PDB entry 1U8B | X-ray diffraction, 2.10 A resolution | chains E and A of the 5 polymer chains in the assembly

[Chain E]
Molecule: 13-nt DNA strand
Sequence (13 nucleotides; numbered 500 to 512; the number before each row is that of its first residue):
   500 AATCTTGCGC TTT
Not modelled in the structure: 500

[Chain A]
Name: Ada polyprotein
From: Escherichia coli
UniProtKB: P06134 (ADA_ECOLI); residue numbers follow UniProt; this construct covers 9-139
Sequence (133 residues; row label = number of the first residue in the row; note: 6 numbers in that range are skipped by the numbering (no residue carries them; nothing is unmodelled there)):
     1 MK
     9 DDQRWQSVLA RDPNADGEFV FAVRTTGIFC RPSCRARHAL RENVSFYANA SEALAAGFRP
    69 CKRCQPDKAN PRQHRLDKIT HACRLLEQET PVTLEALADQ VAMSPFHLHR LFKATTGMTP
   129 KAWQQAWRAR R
Not modelled in the structure: 139
Construct notes: cloning artifact (1-2); conflict Asp75 (Glu in P06134), Pro79 (Ala in P06134), Arg80 (Gln in P06134)
Modified positions: Mse1, Mse111, Mse126 (selenomethionine; parent Met); Cys38 (s-methylcysteine; SMC)
Bound ions: Zn2+: Cys38, Cys42, Cys69, Cys72
What the authors report for this chain:
  - Zn2+ coordination: Cys38, Cys42, Cys69, Cys72
  - post-translational modification sites: Cys38
  - catalytic residues: Cys38
  - binding site for the 5-nt DNA strand: Arg45, Arg71
  - specificity-determining residues: Arg45
  - binding site for the 13-nt DNA strand (chain E): Phe114
  - binding site for the 6-nt DNA strand: Thr34
  - binding site for Zn2+: Cys38, Cys69
  - specificity-determining residues: His115 (proposed by the authors, not directly observed)

[Chain E / chain A interface]
Contacting residue pairs (8):
  DT502(E) - Arg43(A)  hydrogen bond to the phosphate
  DC503(E) - Arg43(A)  salt bridge to the phosphate
  DT504(E) - Phe114(A)  sugar contact
  DT504(E) - His115(A)  salt bridge to the phosphate
  DT504(E) - Arg118(A)  salt bridge to the phosphate
  DT505(E) - Ser112(A)  hydrogen bond to the phosphate
  DT505(E) - Phe114(A)  phosphate contact
  DT505(E) - His115(A)  salt bridge to the phosphate

[In short]
Chain E and chain A form an interface of 4 and 5 residues respectively; the contacts include 2 hydrogen bonds
and 4 salt bridges. Among the polar pairs are DT502(E)-Arg43(A), DT505(E)-Ser112(A) and DC503(E)-Arg43(A).
From the paper: the catalytic residue Cys38(A); a binding site for the 5-nt DNA strand at Arg45(A) and
Arg71(A).
Chain E is a 13-nt DNA strand and chain A is Ada polyprotein (Escherichia coli); the structure, Crystal
structure of the methylated N-ADA/DNA complex, was determined by X-ray diffraction, deposited together with
1ZGW.
